6LX3 - chains B and P of the 6 polymer chains in the assembly; structure by electron microscopy, 3.15 A resolution.

== Chain B ==
Protein: Interleukin-2, Immunoglobulin heavy constant alpha 1
Source organism: Homo sapiens
UniProtKB: chimeric construct of P60568, P01876: residues 182-202 from P60568 (IL2_HUMAN) positions 1-21 (UniProt number = residue number - 181); residues 241-472 from P01876 positions 122-353 (UniProt number = residue number - 119)
Chain sequence (291 residues; row label = number of the first residue in the row):
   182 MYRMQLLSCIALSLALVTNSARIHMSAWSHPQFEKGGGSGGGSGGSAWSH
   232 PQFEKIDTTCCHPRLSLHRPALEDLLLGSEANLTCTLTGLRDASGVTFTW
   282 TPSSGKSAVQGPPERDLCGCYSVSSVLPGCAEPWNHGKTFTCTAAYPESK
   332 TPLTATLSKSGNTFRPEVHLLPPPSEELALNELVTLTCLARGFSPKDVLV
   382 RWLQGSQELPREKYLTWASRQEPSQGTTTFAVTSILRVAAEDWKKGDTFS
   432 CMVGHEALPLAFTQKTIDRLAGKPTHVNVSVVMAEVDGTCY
Not modelled in the structure: 182-243, 282-285, 295-302, 453-456, 466-472
Differences from the reference sequence: linker (203-240)
Disulfides: Cys266-Cys323, Cys369-Cys432

== Chain P ==
Protein: Polymeric immunoglobulin receptor
Source organism: Homo sapiens
UniProtKB: P01833 (PIGR_HUMAN); residues -17 to 547 here correspond to UniProt positions 1-565 (UniProt number = residue number + 18)
Chain sequence (573 residues; numbered -17 to 555; the number before each row is that of its first residue; numbers below 1 keep their minus sign (Met-17 is residue -17)):
   -17 MLLFVLTCLLAVFPAISTKSPIFGPEEVNSVEGNSVSITCYYPPTSVNRH
    33 TRKYWCRQGARGGCITLISSEGYVSSKYAGRANLTNFPENGTFVVNIAQL
    83 SQDDSGRYKCGLGINSRGLSFDVSLEVSQGPGLLNDTKVYTVDLGRTVTI
   133 NCPFKTENAQKRKSLYKQIGLYPVLVIDSSGYVNPNYTGRIRLDIQGTGQ
   183 LLFSVVINQLRLSDAGQYLCQAGDDSNSNKKNADLQVLKPEPELVYEDLR
   233 GSVTFHCALGPEVANVAKFLCRQSSGENCDVVVNTLGKRAPAFEGRILLN
   283 PQDKDGSFSVVITGLRKEDAGRYLCGAHSDGQLQEGSPIQAWQLFVNEES
   333 TIPRSPTVVKGVAGGSVAVLCPYNRKESKSIKYWCLWEGAQNGRCPLLVD
   383 SEGWVKAQYEGRLSLLEEPGNGTFTVILNQLTSRDAGFYWCLTNGDTLWR
   433 TTVEIKIIEGEPNLKVPGNVTAVLGETLKVPCHFPCKFSSYEKYWCKWNN
   483 TGCQALPSQDEGPSKAFVNCDENSRLVSLTLNLVTRADEGWYWCGVKQGH
   533 FYGETAAVYVAVEERHHHHHHHH
Not modelled in the structure: -17 to 0, 113-119, 160-163, 176-184, 205-209, 489-498, 545-555
Differences from the reference sequence: expression tag (548-555)
Disulfides: Cys22-Cys92, Cys38-Cys46, Cys134-Cys202, Cys239-Cys307, Cys253-Cys261, Cys353-Cys423, Cys367-Cys377, Cys464-Cys526, Cys478-Cys485
Reported in the primary citation:
  - mutagenesis - V29N/R31S, R99N/L101T: abolished binding to Fcalpha-J

== Interface between chain B and chain P ==
Contacting residue pairs (11; chain B residue first):
  Ala360(B) with Ile96(P)
  Leu361(B) with Arg34(P); Thr48(P), hydrogen bond (backbone-side chain); Asn97(P), hydrogen bond (backbone-side chain)
  Asn362(B) with Cys46(P), hydrogen bond (side chain-backbone); Thr48(P), hydrogen bond (backbone-backbone); Asn97(P)
  Glu363(B) with Arg34(P), salt bridge; Tyr55(P)
  Leu364(B) with Tyr55(P), hydrophobic
  Lys425(B) with Arg43(P)
Interface residues without a listed pair, chain B (7 interface residues in all): Glu422
Interface residues without a listed pair, chain P (10 interface residues in all): Ile47, Ser51, Gly95
The authors on this interface:
  - pairs named by the authors: Glu363(B)-Arg34(P) (salt bridge), Tyr55(P)-Glu363(B)

== In short ==
7 residues of chain B and 10 residues of chain P are in contact, with 4 hydrogen bonds and 1 salt bridge.
Among the polar pairs are Glu363(B)-Arg34(P), Leu361(B)-Thr48(P) and Leu361(B)-Asn97(P). The paper describes a
salt bridge between Glu363(B) and Arg34(P); a contact between Tyr55(P) and Glu363(B). From the paper:
V29N/R31S and R99N/L101T of chain P abolish binding to Fcalpha-J.
Chain B is Interleukin-2, Immunoglobulin heavy constant alpha 1 and chain P is Polymeric immunoglobulin
receptor, both from Homo sapiens; the structure, Cryo-EM structure of human secretory immunoglobulin A, was
determined by electron microscopy, deposited together with 6LXW.
